Entry 5FTM (electron microscopy, 3.20 A resolution); this record covers chains A and B of the 6 polymer chains in the assembly.

# Chain A (and B)
Name: Transitional endoplasmic reticulum atpase
From: Homo sapiens
Notes: EC 3.6.4.6; chain B of this document is another copy of the same molecule, construct and numbering; everything in this record applies to it too
Reference sequence: P55072 (TERA_HUMAN); residues 1-806 here = UniProt positions 1-806
Chain sequence (806 residues; row label = number of the first residue in the row):
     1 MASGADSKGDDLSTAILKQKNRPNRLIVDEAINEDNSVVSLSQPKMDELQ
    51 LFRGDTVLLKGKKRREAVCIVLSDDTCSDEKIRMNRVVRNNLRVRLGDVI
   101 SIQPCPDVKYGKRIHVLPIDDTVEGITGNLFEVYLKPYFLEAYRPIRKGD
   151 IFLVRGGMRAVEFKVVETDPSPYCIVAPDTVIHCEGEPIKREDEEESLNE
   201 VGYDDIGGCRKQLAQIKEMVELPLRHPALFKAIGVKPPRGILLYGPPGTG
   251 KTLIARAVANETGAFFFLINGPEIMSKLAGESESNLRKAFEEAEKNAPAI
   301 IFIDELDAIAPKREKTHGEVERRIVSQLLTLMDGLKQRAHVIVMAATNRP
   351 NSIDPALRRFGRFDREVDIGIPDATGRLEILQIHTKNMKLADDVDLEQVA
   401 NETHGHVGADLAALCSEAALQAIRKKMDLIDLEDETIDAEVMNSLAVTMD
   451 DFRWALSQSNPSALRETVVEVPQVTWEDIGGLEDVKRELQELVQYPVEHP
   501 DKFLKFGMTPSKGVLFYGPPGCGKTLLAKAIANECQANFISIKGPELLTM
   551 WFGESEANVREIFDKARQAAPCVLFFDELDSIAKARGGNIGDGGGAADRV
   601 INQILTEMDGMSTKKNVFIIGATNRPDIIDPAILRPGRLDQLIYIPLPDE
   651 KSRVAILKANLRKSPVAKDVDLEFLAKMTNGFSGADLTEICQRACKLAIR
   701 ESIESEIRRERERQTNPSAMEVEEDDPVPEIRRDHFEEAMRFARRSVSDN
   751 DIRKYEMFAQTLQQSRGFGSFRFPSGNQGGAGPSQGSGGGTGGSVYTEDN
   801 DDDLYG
Not modelled in the structure: 1-20, 708-727, 769-806
Metal / ion sites: Mg2+: Thr525 (together with ATP-gamma-S)
Small-molecule neighbours:
  - ADP (adenosine-5'-diphosphate): Asp205, Ile206, Gly207, Cys209, Pro247, Gly248, Thr249, Gly250, Lys251, Thr252, Leu253, Ile380, Ile383, His384, Gly408, Ala409, Ala412
  - ATP-gamma-S (AGS; phosphothiophosphoric acid-adenylate ester), molecule 1: Asp478, Ile479, Gly480, Leu482, Pro519, Pro520, Gly521, Cys522, Gly523, Lys524, Thr525, Leu526, Asn624, Ile656, Gly684, Ala685, Thr688
  - ATP-gamma-S (AGS), molecule 2: Arg635, Pro636, Arg766
Curated features (UniProtKB/Swiss-Prot):
  - region: Thr797 to Gly806 (Interaction with UBXN6)
  - motif: Asp802 to Gly806 (PIM motif)
  - binding site (ATP): Pro247 to Leu253, Asn348, His384, Gly521 to Leu526
  - modified residue: Ala2 (N-acetylalanine), Ser3 (Phosphoserine), Ser7 (Phosphoserine), Ser13 (Phosphoserine), Ser37 (Phosphoserine), Lys315 (N6,N6,N6-trimethyllysine), Thr436 (Phosphothreonine), Ser462 (Phosphoserine), Lys502 (N6-acetyllysine), Lys505 (N6-acetyllysine), Lys668 (N6-acetyllysine), Ser702 (Phosphoserine), Lys754 (N6-acetyllysine), Ser770 (Phosphoserine), Ser775 (Phosphoserine), Ser787 (Phosphoserine), Tyr805 (Phosphotyrosine)
  - cross-link (Glycyl lysine isopeptide (Lys-Gly)): Lys8 (interchain with G-Cter in SUMO2), Lys18 (interchain with G-Cter in SUMO2)
  - natural variant: Arg95 (R95G: In IBMPFD1), Gly97 (G97E: In CMT2Y), Ile126 (I126F: In IBMPFD1; uncertain significance), Arg155 (R155C: In IBMPFD1; R155H: In FTDALS6 and IBMPFD1; R155L: In IBMPFD1; R155P: In IBMPFD1; R155S: In IBMPFD1), Arg159 (R159G: In FTDALS6; R159H: In IBMPFD1), Ala160 (A160T: In IBMPFD1; uncertain significance), Glu185 (E185K: In CMT2Y), Arg191 (R191Q: In FTDALS6 and IBMPFD1), Leu198 (L198W: In IBMPFD1), Ala232 (A232E: In IBMPFD1), Ile254 (I254F: In IBMPFD1; uncertain significance), Ile369 (I369T: In IBMPFD1; uncertain significance), 2 further natural variant entries in UniProt
  - mutagenesis: Phe52 to Asp55 (Abolishes interaction with NPLOC4; when associated with A-110), Arg53 (R53A: Minor effect on affinity for ATP and ADP), Arg86 (R86A: Strongly increased affinity for ATP. Strongly reduced affinity for ADP), Tyr110 (Y110A: Abolishes interaction with NPLOC4; when associated with 52-A--A-55), Arg113 to His115 (Severely reduced binding to DERL1), Phe131 (F131R: Severely reduced binding to DERL1), Leu140 (L140D: Severely reduced binding to DERL1), Asp179 (D179R: No effect on binding to DERL1), His183 (H183W: Severely reduced binding to DERL1), Lys251 (K251Q: Impairs ERAD degradation of HMGCR and does not inhibit interaction with RHBDD1; when associated with Q-524), Glu305 (E305Q: Defect in ubiquitin-dependent protein degradation by the proteasome; when associated with Q-578), Lys312 (K312A: Does not affect methylation by VCPKMT), 8 further mutagenesis entries in UniProt
What the authors report for this chain:
  - conformationally variable residues (helix shift, loop rearrangement, order/disorder transition): Met611 to Asn616, Asn750 to Gln760, Gln763 to Phe768

# How chain A and chain B interact
Pairs across the interface (94; chain A residue first):
  Arg25(A) - Leu429(B)  hydrogen bond (side chain-backbone)
  Arg25(A) - Asp431(B)  salt bridge
  Glu218(A) - Arg424(B)  salt bridge
  Arg225(A) - Glu433(B)
  His226(A) - Glu433(B)  salt bridge
  Ala228(A) - Asp434(B)
  Ala228(A) - Glu435(B)
  Phe230(A) - Leu420(B)  hydrophobic
  Ala232(A) - Gly125(B)
  Ala232(A) - Arg159(B)  hydrogen bond (backbone-side chain)
  Ile233(A) - Met158(B)  hydrophobic
  Ile233(A) - Met442(B)  hydrophobic
  Gly234(A) - Met158(B)
  Val235(A) - Leu420(B)  hydrophobic
  Pro238(A) - Glu417(B)
  His317(A) - His317(B)  hydrogen bond
  Gly318(A) - His317(B)
  Glu319(A) - His317(B)
  Glu319(A) - Val320(B)
  Glu319(A) - Glu321(B)
  Arg322(A) - Thr316(B)
  Arg322(A) - His317(B)
  Arg322(A) - Glu321(B)  salt bridge
  Arg323(A) - Met275(B)
  Arg323(A) - Ser276(B)
  Arg323(A) - Lys277(B)  hydrogen bond (side chain-backbone)
  Arg323(A) - Leu278(B)
  Arg323(A) - Ala279(B)
  Ser326(A) - Pro272(B)
  Ser326(A) - Met275(B)  hydrogen bond (side chain-backbone)
  Ser326(A) - Ser276(B)
  Gln327(A) - Ser276(B)  hydrogen bond
  Thr330(A) - Glu273(B)  hydrogen bond
  Arg359(A) - Pro247(B)
  Phe360(A) - Ala409(B)  hydrophobic
  Phe360(A) - Asp410(B)
  Arg365(A) - Glu417(B)  salt bridge
  Arg487(A) - Arg700(B)
  Glu491(A) - Lys696(B)
  Tyr495(A) - Arg700(B)  hydrogen bond
  Tyr495(A) - Ile703(B)  hydrophobic
  His499(A) - Ile703(B)
  Lys502(A) - Ser702(B)
  Lys502(A) - Ile703(B)
  Phe503(A) - Ile699(B)  hydrophobic
  Lys505(A) - Pro665(B)
  Lys505(A) - Pro729(B)
  Phe506(A) - Ser664(B)
  Phe506(A) - Pro665(B)
  Phe506(A) - Cys695(B)  hydrophobic
  Phe506(A) - Ile699(B)  hydrophobic
  Phe506(A) - Glu730(B)
  Gly507(A) - Lys663(B)
  Met508(A) - Lys663(B)
  Met508(A) - Gln692(B)  hydrogen bond
  Met508(A) - Cys695(B)  hydrophobic
  Met508(A) - Lys696(B)
  Gly593(A) - Gly588(B)
  Gly593(A) - Ile590(B)
  Gly593(A) - Gly591(B)  hydrogen bond (backbone-backbone)
  Gly593(A) - Asp592(B)
  Gly594(A) - Gly587(B)
  Gly594(A) - Gly588(B)
  Gly594(A) - Asp592(B)  hydrogen bond (backbone-side chain)
  Gly595(A) - Lys584(B)
  Gly595(A) - Gly588(B)
  Arg599(A) - Phe552(B)  hydrogen bond (side chain-backbone)
  Arg599(A) - Gly553(B)
  Asn602(A) - Leu548(B)
  Gln603(A) - Thr549(B)
  Leu605(A) - Pro545(B)  hydrophobic
  Thr606(A) - Pro545(B)
  Thr606(A) - Glu546(B)
  Asp609(A) - Lys543(B)  salt bridge
  Lys614(A) - Asn401(B)
  Lys614(A) - Glu402(B)
  Arg638(A) - Glu578(B)  salt bridge
  Gln641(A) - Glu689(B)
  Gln760(A) - Arg744(B)  hydrogen bond (backbone-side chain)
  Thr761(A) - Arg744(B)
  Gln763(A) - Arg744(B)  hydrogen bond
  Gln763(A) - Ser746(B)
  Gln764(A) - Arg745(B)  hydrogen bond (side chain-backbone)
  Gln764(A) - Ser746(B)
  Gln764(A) - Val747(B)  hydrogen bond (side chain-backbone)
  Gln764(A) - Ser748(B)  hydrogen bond (side chain-backbone)
  Arg766(A) - Pro520(B)
  Gly767(A) - Asn624(B)
  Gly767(A) - Arg625(B)
  Gly767(A) - Tyr755(B)  hydrogen bond (backbone-side chain)
  Phe768(A) - Arg625(B)
  Phe768(A) - Asp751(B)
  Phe768(A) - Lys754(B)
  Phe768(A) - Tyr755(B)
Interface residues without a listed pair, chain A (66 interface residues in all): Pro227, Leu229, Lys231, Lys236, Leu329, Ala356, Arg362, Thr509, Ser511, Glu554, Ser555, Gln568, Arg586, Ala632, Arg635
Interface residues without a listed pair, chain B (84 interface residues in all): Glu124, Gly248, Glu305, Gly318, Asn348, Ser416, Ile423, Ile437, Trp454, Ser459, Trp551, Glu554, Ser581, Ala585, Asp627, Ala698, Ile731, Phe758

# In short
Chain A and chain B form an interface of 66 and 84 residues respectively, with 18 hydrogen bonds and 7 salt
bridges. Polar pairs include Arg25(A)-Asp431(B), Glu218(A)-Arg424(B) and His226(A)-Glu433(B). Ligands of chain
A: ATP-gamma-S and ADP. From the paper: conformational variability at Met611(A), Asn750(A) and Gln763(A).
Both chains are Transitional endoplasmic reticulum atpase (Homo sapiens). Entry 5FTM (Cryo-EM structure of
human p97 bound to ATPgS (Conformation II)) was determined by electron microscopy together with 5FTJ, 5FTK,
5FTL and 5FTN from the same study.
